Entry 6ET9 (X-ray diffraction, 2.75 A resolution); this record covers chains H and I of the 12 polymer chains in the assembly.

[Chain H]
Name: Pfam DUF35
From: Methanothermococcus thermolithotrophicus
Sequence (130 residues; numbered 1 to 130; the number before each row is that of its first residue):
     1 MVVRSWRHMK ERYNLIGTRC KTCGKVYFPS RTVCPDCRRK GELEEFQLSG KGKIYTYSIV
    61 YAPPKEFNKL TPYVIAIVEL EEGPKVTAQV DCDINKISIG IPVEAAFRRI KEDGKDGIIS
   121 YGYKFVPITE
Disordered / not traced: 1, 130

[Chain I]
Name: HydroxyMethylGlutaryl-CoA synthase
From: Methanothermococcus thermolithotrophicus
Notes: EC 2.3.3.10
Sequence (349 residues; each row starts with the number of its first residue):
     1 MKDIGIVGYG SYIPKYRIKV EEIAKVWGKD PEAIKKGLVV NEKSVPSPDE DTATIAVEAA
    61 RNAVKRAGIN AEKIGAVYVG SESHPYAVKP TSATVAEAIG ATPDLTAADL EFACKAGTAG
   121 IQMCMGLVGS GLIEYGMAIG ADTAQGAPGD ALEYTASAGG AAYIIGNKKD EMIAVFNGTY
   181 SYTTDTPDFW RREGQSYPKH GGRFTGEPAY FKHVLNAAKG IMEKMGTTVK DYDYCVFHQP
   241 NGKFYIKAAK SLGFTNEQYK YGLLTPYLGN TYSGAVPLGL SNILDHAEEG ARILAVSYGS
   301 GAGSDAFDIT VTERIKEVVD KAPKTLDLLN RKKYIDYAVY VKYRGKIKI
Disordered / not traced: 1-2
Reported in the primary citation:
  - catalytic residues: Cys114 (proposed by the authors, not directly observed)

[How chain H and chain I interact]
Pairs across the interface (4; chain H residue first):
  Tyr61(H) - Lys29(I)
  Asn68(H) - Trp27(I)
  Thr71(H) - Trp27(I)
  Pro72(H) - Gly28(I)
Interface residues without a listed pair, chain H (5 interface residues in all): Ala62
Interface residues without a listed pair, chain I (4 interface residues in all): Gly149

[Overview]
Chain H and chain I form an interface of 5 and 4 residues respectively. From the paper: the catalytic residue
Cys114(I).
Here chain H is Pfam DUF35 and chain I is HydroxyMethylGlutaryl-CoA synthase, both from Methanothermococcus
thermolithotrophicus. Entry 6ET9 (Structure of the acetoacetyl-CoA-thiolase/HMG-CoA-synthase complex from
Methanothermococcus thermolithotrophicus at 2.75 A) was determined by X-ray diffraction, deposited together
with 6ESQ.
